Entry 5U1Q (X-ray diffraction, 2.10 A resolution); this record covers chains A and L of the 4 polymer chains in the assembly.

# Chain A
Name: Growth factor receptor-bound protein 7
Organism: Homo sapiens
Reference sequence: Q14451 (GRB7_HUMAN), isoform Q14451-3; residues 415-532 here correspond to UniProt positions 438-555 (UniProt number = residue number + 23)
Sequence (120 residues; row label = number of the first residue in the row):
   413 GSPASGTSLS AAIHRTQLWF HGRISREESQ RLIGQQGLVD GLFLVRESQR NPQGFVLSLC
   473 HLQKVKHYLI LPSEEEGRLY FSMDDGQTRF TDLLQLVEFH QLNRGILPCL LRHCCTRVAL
Disordered / not traced: 413-428, 529-532
Differences from the reference sequence: expression tag (413-414)

# Chain L
Name: Lys-phe-glu-gly-tyr-asp-asn-glu-cst
Sequence (9 residues; row label = number of the first residue in the row):
     1 KFEGYDNEX
Covalent attachments: covalent link Lys1-Glu8
Modified residues: 48V ({[(2R)-2,3-diamino-3-oxopropyl]sulfanyl}acetic acid) at position 9

# Interface between chain A and chain L
Residue-residue contacts (19; chain A residue first):
  Arg438(A) - Gly4(L)  hydrogen bond (side chain-backbone)
  Ser460(A) - Tyr5(L)
  Asn463(A) - Tyr5(L)  hydrogen bond
  Val468(A) - Tyr5(L)  hydrophobic
  Lys478(A) - Asp6(L)
  His479(A) - Tyr5(L)
  His479(A) - Asp6(L)  hydrogen bond (backbone-side chain)
  Tyr480(A) - Asp6(L)
  Tyr480(A) - Asn7(L)
  Leu481(A) - Phe2(L)  hydrophobic
  Leu481(A) - Tyr5(L)  hydrophobic
  Leu481(A) - Asn7(L)  hydrogen bond (backbone-side chain)
  Leu483(A) - Phe2(L)  hydrophobic
  Met495(A) - Phe2(L)
  Met495(A) - Asn7(L)  hydrogen bond (backbone-side chain)
  Asp496(A) - 48V_9(L)
  Asp497(A) - Phe2(L)
  Gln499(A) - 48V_9(L)
  Ile518(A) - Glu8(L)
Interface residues without a listed pair, chain A (15 interface residues in all): Arg462

# Summary
Chain A and chain L form an interface of 15 and 7 residues respectively; the contacts include 5 hydrogen
bonds. Polar contacts include Arg438(A)-Gly4(L), Asn463(A)-Tyr5(L) and His479(A)-Asp6(L).
Here chain A is Growth factor receptor-bound protein 7 (Homo sapiens) and chain L is
Lys-phe-glu-gly-tyr-asp-asn-glu-cst. Entry 5U1Q (Grb7-SH2 with bicyclic peptide inhibitor) was determined by
X-ray diffraction together with 5TYI and 5U06 from the same study.
